4YA1 - chains R and S of the 28 polymer chains in the assembly; structure by X-ray diffraction, 2.90 A resolution.

== Chain R ==
Protein: Proteasome subunit alpha type-5
Organism: Saccharomyces cerevisiae S288c
Notes: EC 3.4.25.1
Reference sequence: P32379 (PSA5_YEAST); residues -7 to 252 here correspond to UniProt positions 1-260 (UniProt number = residue number + 8)
Sequence (260 residues; numbered -7 to 252; the number before each row is that of its first residue; numbers below 1 keep their minus sign (Met-7 is residue -7)):
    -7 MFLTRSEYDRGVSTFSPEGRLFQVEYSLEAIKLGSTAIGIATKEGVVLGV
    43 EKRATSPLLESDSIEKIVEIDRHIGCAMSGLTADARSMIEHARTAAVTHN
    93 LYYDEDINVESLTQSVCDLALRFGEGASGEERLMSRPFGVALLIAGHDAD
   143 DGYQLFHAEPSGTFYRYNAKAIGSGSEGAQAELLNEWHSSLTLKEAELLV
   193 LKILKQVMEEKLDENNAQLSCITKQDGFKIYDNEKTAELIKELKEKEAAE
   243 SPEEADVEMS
Disordered / not traced: -7 to 0, 118-124, 243-252

== Chain S ==
Protein: Proteasome subunit alpha type-6
Organism: Saccharomyces cerevisiae S288c
Notes: EC 3.4.25.1
Reference sequence: P40302 (PSA6_YEAST); residues 0-233 here correspond to UniProt positions 1-234 (UniProt number = residue number + 1)
Sequence (234 residues; row label = number of the first residue in the row; numbering starts at 0):
     0 MFRNNYDGDTVTFSPTGRLFQVEYALEAIKQGSVTVGLRSNTHAVLVALK
    50 RNADELSSYQKKIIKCDEHMGLSLAGLAPDARVLSNYLRQQCNYSSLVFN
   100 RKLAVERAGHLLCDKAQKNTQSYGGRPYGVGLLIIGYDKSGAHLLEFQPS
   150 GNVTELYGTAIGARSQGAKTYLERTLDTFIKIDGNPDELIKAGVEAISQS
   200 LRDESLTVDNLSIAIVGKDTPFTIYDGEAVAKYI
Disordered / not traced: 0-2
UniProt features mapped onto this chain:
  - modified residue: Ser13 (Phosphoserine)
  - cross-link: Lys190 (Glycyl lysine isopeptide (Lys-Gly) (interchain with G-Cter in ubiquitin))

== Interface between chain R and chain S ==
Residue-residue contacts (43):
  Ser5(R) - Arg125(S)
  Thr6(R) - Gly7(S)
  Thr6(R) - Gln20(S)
  Phe7(R) - Gln20(S)  hydrogen bond (backbone-side chain)
  Phe7(R) - Tyr23(S)
  Phe7(R) - Leu76(S)  hydrophobic
  Phe7(R) - Arg125(S)
  Phe7(R) - Pro126(S)
  Ser8(R) - Tyr23(S)
  Pro9(R) - Tyr23(S)  hydrophobic
  Pro9(R) - Glu26(S)
  Glu10(R) - Glu26(S)
  Glu10(R) - Gln30(S)
  Gly11(R) - Tyr23(S)
  Gly11(R) - Ala27(S)
  Leu13(R) - Arg125(S)
  Gln106(R) - Arg81(S)  hydrogen bond
  Asp110(R) - Arg81(S)  salt bridge
  Leu113(R) - Pro78(S)  hydrophobic
  Leu113(R) - Asp79(S)
  Leu113(R) - Arg125(S)
  Ser153(R) - Pro78(S)
  Gly154(R) - Pro78(S)
  Thr155(R) - Gln59(S)
  Phe156(R) - Gln59(S)
  Tyr157(R) - Arg50(S)  hydrogen bond (side chain-backbone)
  Tyr157(R) - Ala52(S)
  Tyr157(R) - Ser57(S)
  Tyr157(R) - Gln59(S)
  Arg158(R) - Ser56(S)
  Arg158(R) - Ser57(S)  hydrogen bond (backbone-backbone)
  Tyr159(R) - Ala52(S)
  Tyr159(R) - Asp53(S)
  Tyr159(R) - Leu55(S)
  Tyr159(R) - Ser56(S)
  Asn160(R) - Leu55(S)  hydrogen bond (backbone-backbone)
  Ala161(R) - Leu55(S)
  Gln172(R) - Asp53(S)  hydrogen bond
  Gln172(R) - Leu55(S)
  Leu175(R) - Leu55(S)
  Leu176(R) - Glu54(S)
  Leu176(R) - Leu55(S)  hydrophobic
  Trp179(R) - Leu55(S)  hydrophobic
Interface residues without a listed pair, chain R (27 interface residues in all): Arg2, Gly3, Glu117
Interface residues without a listed pair, chain S (25 interface residues in all): Asp6, Ala24, Asn51, Gly123, Gly128

== Overview ==
27 residues of chain R and 25 residues of chain S are in contact; the contacts include 6 hydrogen bonds and 1
salt bridge. Polar pairs include Asp110(R)-Arg81(S), Phe7(R)-Gln20(S) and Gln106(R)-Arg81(S).
Chain R is Proteasome subunit alpha type-5 and chain S is Proteasome subunit alpha type-6, both from
Saccharomyces cerevisiae S288c; the structure, Yeast 20S proteasome beta2-H116N mutant, was determined by
X-ray diffraction together with 4Y69, 4Y6A, 4Y6V, 4Y6Z, 4Y70, 4Y74 and 34 further entries from the same study.
